PDB entry 9J2W | X-ray diffraction, 2.20 A resolution | chains A and B

# Chain A (and B)
Molecule: Cyclic GMP-AMP synthase
Organism: Homo sapiens
Notes: EC 2.7.7.86; chain B of this document is another copy of the same molecule, construct and numbering; everything in this record applies to it too
UniProt: Q8N884 (CGAS_HUMAN); residue numbers follow UniProt; this construct covers 157-522
Amino-acid sequence (366 residues; row label = number of the first residue in the row):
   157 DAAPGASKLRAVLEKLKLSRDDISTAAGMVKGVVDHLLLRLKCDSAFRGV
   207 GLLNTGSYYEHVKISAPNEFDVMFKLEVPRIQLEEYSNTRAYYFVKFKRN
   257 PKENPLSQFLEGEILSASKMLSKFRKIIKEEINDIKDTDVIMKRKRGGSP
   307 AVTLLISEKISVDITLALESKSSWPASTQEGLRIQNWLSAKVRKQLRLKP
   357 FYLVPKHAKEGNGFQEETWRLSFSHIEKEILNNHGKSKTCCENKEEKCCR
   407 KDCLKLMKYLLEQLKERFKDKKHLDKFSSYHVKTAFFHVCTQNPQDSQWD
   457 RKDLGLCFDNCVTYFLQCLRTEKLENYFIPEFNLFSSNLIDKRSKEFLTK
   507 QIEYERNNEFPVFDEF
Disordered / not traced: 157-160, 176-178, 210-214, 255-258, 285-297, 301-303, 306, 313, 365-370, 521-522 (chain B: 157-160, 175-177, 180, 211-212, 255-259, 291-295, 301-303, 315, 366-370, 521-522)
Metal / ion sites: Zn2+: His390, Cys396, Cys397, Cys404
Ligand contacts: A1EAH (2-(1H-benzimidazol-2-yl)-4-[[1-(1H-benzimidazol-2-yl)-3-methyl-5-oxidanyl-pyrazol-4-yl]-pyridin-2-yl-methyl]-5-methyl-pyrazol-3-ol): Val218, Lys219, Asp227, Ala247, Ser305, Thr321, Arg376, Leu377, Glu418, Lys421, Ser434, Ser435, Tyr436, Asn482, Ile485, Phe488, Leu490
Swiss-Prot annotation at these positions:
  - region: Lys384 to Lys407 (DNA-binding)
  - motif: Leu169 to Leu174 (Nuclear export signal), Asp295 to Ser305 (Nuclear localization signal), Lys299 to Arg302 (KRKR-loop), Lys427 to His429 (KKH-loop)
  - binding site (GTP): Thr211, Asp319, Arg376 to Glu383
  - binding site (ATP): Ser213, Glu225 to Asp227, Ser380 to Glu383, Lys414, Ser435 to Lys439
  - binding site (Mg(2+)): Glu225, Asp227, Asp319
  - binding site (2',3'-cGAMP): Asp227, Asp319, Lys362, Arg376
  - binding site (Zn(2+)): His390, Cys396, Cys397, Cys404
  - site: Asp157, Ala158 (Cleavage), Lys187 (Important for preferential detection of curved long DNA), Leu195 (Important for preferential detection of curved long DNA), Arg255 (Arginine-anchor), Asp319, Ile320 (Cleavage)
  - modified residue: Asp191 (PolyADP-ribosyl aspartic acid), Asn210 (Microbial infection: Deamidated asparagine), Ser213 (Phosphoserine), Tyr215 (Phosphotyrosine), Glu286 (5-glutamyl polyglutamate), Ser305 (Phosphoserine), Glu314 (5-glutamyl glutamate), Lys384 (N6-acetyllysine), Asn389 (Microbial infection: Deamidated asparagine), Lys392 (N6-acetyllysine), Lys394 (N6-acetyllysine), Lys414 (N6-acetyllysine), Ser434 (Phosphoserine), Ser435 (Phosphoserine), Gln451 (Microbial infection: Deamidated glutamine), Gln454 (Microbial infection: Deamidated glutamine), Lys506 (N6-methyllysine)
  - lipidation (S-palmitoyl cysteine): Cys404, Cys405, Cys474
  - cross-link (Glycyl lysine isopeptide (Lys-Gly)): Lys173 (interchain with G-Cter in ubiquitin), Lys231 (interchain with G-Cter in SUMO), Lys285 (interchain with G-Cter in ubiquitin), Lys347 (interchain with G-Cter in SUMO), Lys384 (interchain with G-Cter in SUMO), Lys394 (interchain with G-Cter in SUMO), Lys411 (interchain with G-Cter in ubiquitin), Lys414 (interchain with G-Cter in ubiquitin), Lys427 (interchain with G-Cter in ubiquitin), Lys428 (interchain with G-Cter in ubiquitin), Lys479 (interchain with G-Cter in SUMO)
  - natural variant: Gly303 (G303E: Found in patients with tumors), Lys432 (K432T: Found in patients with uterine endometrioid carcinoma)
  - mutagenesis: Asp157 (D157A: No effect on type I IFN and RSAD2 induction. Highly decreases cleavage by CASP1 and enhances type I IFN and enhances RSAD2 induction upon DNA virus infection ...), Leu169 to Leu174 (Abolished export from the nucleus to the cytosol in response to DNA stimulation), Lys171 to Leu174 (Abolishes DNA-binding but does not affect translocation to the nucleus following treatment with etoposide; when associated with A-407), Lys171 (K171A: No effect on stimulation of interferon production), Leu172 (L172A: Impaired type-I interferon production in response to DNA stimulation), Lys173 (K173A: Strongly reduces enzyme activity and stimulation of interferon production; when associated with A-176. No effect on stimulation of interferon production ...), Leu174 (L174N: Strongly reduces enzyme activity and stimulation of interferon production), Arg176 (R176A: Strongly reduces enzyme activity and stimulation of interferon production; when associated with A-173), Lys187 (K187N: Induces alteration of the DNA-binding surface and leads to increased synthesis of cyclic GMP-AMP (cGAMP); when associated with R-195), Asp191 (D191A: Abolished poly-ADP-ribosylation by PARP1, stimulating interferon production), Leu195 (L195R: Induces alteration of the DNA-binding surface and leads to increased synthesis of cyclic GMP-AMP (cGAMP); when associated with N-187), Asn210 to Tyr214 (Abolishes DNA-binding but does not affect translocation to the nucleus following treatment with etoposide; when associated with A-384), 59 further mutagenesis entries in UniProt
From the paper describing this entry:
  - binding site for A1EAH: Val218, Lys219, Arg376, Ser434, Ser435, Tyr436
  - Zn2+ coordination: His390, Cys396, Cys397, Cys404

# How chain A and chain B interact
Residue-residue contacts - 29 pairs, chain A then chain B:
  Gln341(A) - Thr395(B)
  Leu344(A) - Lys394(B)
  Ser345(A) - Lys394(B)  hydrogen bond (side chain-backbone)
  Ser345(A) - Thr395(B)
  Ser345(A) - Glu398(B)
  Ala346(A) - Glu398(B)  hydrogen bond (backbone-side chain)
  Lys347(A) - Asn388(B)  hydrogen bond (side chain-backbone)
  Lys347(A) - Asn389(B)
  Lys347(A) - Glu398(B)  hydrogen bond (backbone-side chain)
  Asn388(A) - Lys347(B)  hydrogen bond (backbone-side chain)
  Asn389(A) - Lys347(B)
  Asn389(A) - Lys394(B)  hydrogen bond
  Gly391(A) - Lys394(B)  hydrogen bond (backbone-side chain)
  Lys392(A) - Ser393(B)
  Lys392(A) - Lys394(B)  hydrogen bond (backbone-backbone)
  Lys392(A) - Thr395(B)  hydrogen bond
  Ser393(A) - Lys392(B)
  Lys394(A) - Leu344(B)
  Lys394(A) - Ser345(B)  hydrogen bond (backbone-side chain)
  Lys394(A) - Asn389(B)  hydrogen bond
  Lys394(A) - Gly391(B)  hydrogen bond (side chain-backbone)
  Lys394(A) - Lys392(B)  hydrogen bond (backbone-backbone)
  Lys394(A) - Lys394(B)
  Thr395(A) - Gln341(B)
  Thr395(A) - Ser345(B)
  Thr395(A) - Lys392(B)  hydrogen bond
  Glu398(A) - Ser345(B)
  Glu398(A) - Ala346(B)  hydrogen bond (side chain-backbone)
  Glu398(A) - Lys347(B)  hydrogen bond (side chain-backbone)
Other interface residues (no listed pair), chain A (16 interface residues in all): Trp343, His390, Glu402
Other interface residues (no listed pair), chain B (16 interface residues in all): Asn342, His390, Glu402

# In short
The chain A/chain B interface involves 16 residues from each chain; the contacts include 16 hydrogen bonds.
Among the polar pairs are Ser345(A)-Lys394(B), Ala346(A)-Glu398(B) and Lys347(A)-Asn388(B). Chain A binds
compound A1EAH. From the paper: a binding site for A1EAH at Val218(A), Lys219(A) and Arg376(A) among others;
Zn2+ coordination by His390(A), Cys396(A) and Cys397(A) among others.
Both chains are Cyclic GMP-AMP synthase (Homo sapiens). Entry 9J2W (Human cGAS catalytic domain bound with
XL-3156) was determined by X-ray diffraction together with 9J2X, 9J2Y, 9J2Z and 9LIO from the same study.
